8PY0 - chain A; structure by X-ray diffraction, 1.75 A resolution.

[Chain A]
Molecule: Ligand Binding domain (LBD) Chemoreceptor
From: Oscillibacter ruminantium
Sequence (188 residues; each row starts with the number of its first residue):
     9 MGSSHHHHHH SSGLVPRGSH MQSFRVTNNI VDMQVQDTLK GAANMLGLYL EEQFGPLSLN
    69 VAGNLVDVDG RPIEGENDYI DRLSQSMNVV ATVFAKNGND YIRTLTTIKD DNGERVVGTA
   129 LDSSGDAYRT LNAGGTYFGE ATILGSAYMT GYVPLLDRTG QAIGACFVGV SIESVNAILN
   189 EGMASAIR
Unresolved in the structure: 9-33, 189-196
Bound ions: Na+: Asp130, Ser132

[Summary]
Asp130 and Ser132 coordinate Na+.
Chain A is Ligand Binding domain (LBD) Chemoreceptor (Oscillibacter ruminantium); the structure, Sensor domain
of Oscillibacter ruminantium chemoreceptor in complex with formate, was determined by X-ray diffraction
together with 8PY1 from the same study.
